Entry 1XHZ (X-ray diffraction, 2.70 A resolution); this record covers chains E and A.

# Chain E
Molecule: 5-nt DNA strand
Sequence (5 nucleotides; row label = number of the first residue in the row):
     1 TTTTT

# Chain A
Protein: DNA polymerase
Source organism: Bacillus phage phi29
Notes: EC 2.7.7.7
UniProtKB: P03680 (DPOL_BPPH2); residues 1-575 here = UniProt positions 1-575
Sequence (575 residues; each row starts with the number of its first residue):
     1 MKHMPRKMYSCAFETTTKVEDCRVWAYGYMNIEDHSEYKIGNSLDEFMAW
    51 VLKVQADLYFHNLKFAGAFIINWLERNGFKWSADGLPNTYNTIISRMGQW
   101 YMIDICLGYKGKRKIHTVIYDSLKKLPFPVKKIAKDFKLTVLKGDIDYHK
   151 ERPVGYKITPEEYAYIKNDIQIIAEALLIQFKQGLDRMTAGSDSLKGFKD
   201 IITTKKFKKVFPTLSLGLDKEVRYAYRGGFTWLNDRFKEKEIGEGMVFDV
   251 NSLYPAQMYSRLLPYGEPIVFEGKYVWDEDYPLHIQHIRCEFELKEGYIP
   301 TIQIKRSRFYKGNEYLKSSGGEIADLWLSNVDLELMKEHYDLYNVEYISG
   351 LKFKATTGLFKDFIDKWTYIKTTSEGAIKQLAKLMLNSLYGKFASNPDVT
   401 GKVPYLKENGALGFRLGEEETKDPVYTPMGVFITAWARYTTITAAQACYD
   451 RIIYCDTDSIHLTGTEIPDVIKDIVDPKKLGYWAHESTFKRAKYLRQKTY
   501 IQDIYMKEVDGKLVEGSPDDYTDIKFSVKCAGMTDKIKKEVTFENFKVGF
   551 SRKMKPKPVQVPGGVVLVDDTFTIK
Not modelled in the structure: 1-4
Differences from the reference sequence: engineered mutation Ala12 (Asp in P03680), Ala66 (Asp in P03680)
UniProt features mapped onto this chain:
  - region: Ser192 to Gly229 (Involved in DNA-binding, coordination between DNA synthesis and degradation and TP interaction), Asp398 to Glu420 (TPR2), Gly563 to Lys575 (Involved in DNA-binding and TP interaction)
  - motif: Tyr454 to Asp458 (YCDTD)
  - binding site (Mg(2+)): Asp145, Asp169, Asp249, Val250, Asp456, Asp458
  - binding site (5-methyl-UTP): Tyr254, Lys371, Lys383, Asp458
  - site: Glu14 (Essential for 3'-5' exonucleolysis), Thr15 (Involved in proofreading function by stabilization of the frayed primer-terminus at the 3'-5' exonuclease active site), Tyr59 (Interaction with the primer terminal protein), His61 (Interaction with the primer terminal protein), Asn62 (Involved in proofreading function by stabilization of the frayed primer-terminus at the 3'-5' exonuclease active site), Phe65 (Binds ssDNA), Phe69 (Interaction with the primer terminal protein), Ile93 (Involved in binding template-primer structures), Ser122 (Binds ssDNA), Leu123 (Binds ssDNA), Tyr148 (Involved in the stabilization of the frayed 3' terminus at the exonuclease active site), Ser252 (Probably involved in binding template-primer structures), Tyr254 (Probably involved in nucleotide binding selection), Thr356 (Binds ssDNA), Ile364 (Involved in the binding of DNA and dNTP), Lys366 (Stabilization of the incoming nucleotide), Lys371 (Interacts with the phosphate groups of the incoming nucleotide), Lys379 (Stabilization of the incoming nucleotide), Lys383 (Probably involved in nucleotide binding selection), Leu384 (Probably involved in positioning the templating nucleotide at the polymerization active site and in controlling nucleotide insertion fidelity) and 9 more in UniProt
  - natural variant: Ala176 (A176R: In mutant TS2(24)), Ala355 (A355V: In mutant TS2(24))
  - mutagenesis: Glu14 (E14A: Strong loss of 3'-5' exonucleolysis), Thr15 (T15I: 95% loss of ssDNA-binding. Decreased in fidelity of DNA replication), Tyr59 (Y59F: Almost no effect on replication activity. About 20% loss of TP-DNA initiation, 20% loss of TP-DNA replication and 10% loss of TP-DNA amplification. Complete loss of interaction with TP ...), His61 (H61L: 5 fold decrease in replication activity. About 85% loss of TP-DNA initiation, 80% loss of TP-DNA replication and complete loss of TP-DNA amplification. Complete loss of interaction with TP ...), Asn62 (N62D/H: 88% loss of ssDNA-binding. Decreased in fidelity of DNA replication), Phe65 (F65S: Loss of capacity to interact with a DNA primer/template structure), Phe69 (F69S: 2 fold decrease in replication activity. About 50% loss of TP-DNA initiation, 40% loss of TP-DNA replication and 60% loss of TP-DNA amplification. Complete loss of interaction with TP ...), Ser122 (S122T: Loss of capacity to interact with a DNA primer/template structure), Leu123 (L123N: Loss of capacity to interact with a DNA primer/template structure), Phe128 (F128A: Slight loss of interaction with TP; F128Y: Almost complete loss of interaction with TP), Lys143 (K143I/R: Strong loss of 3'-5' exonuclease, proofreading and strand-displacement activities), Tyr148 (Y148A: Reduced capacity to stabilize the binding of the primer terminus at the 3'-5' exonuclease active site), 43 further mutagenesis entries in UniProt

# How chain E and chain A interact
Residue-residue contacts - 24 pairs, chain E then chain A:
  DT1(E) - Val528(A)  hydrogen bond to the base
  DT1(E) - Lys529(A)  base contact
  DT1(E) - Cys530(A)  hydrogen bond to the base
  DT1(E) - Gly532(A)  sugar contact
  DT1(E) - Met533(A)  sugar contact
  DT1(E) - Asp535(A)  base contact
  DT1(E) - Lys538(A)  base contact
  DT2(E) - Ala531(A)  phosphate contact
  DT2(E) - Gly532(A)  hydrogen bond to the phosphate
  DT3(E) - Asn62(A)  hydrogen bond to the base
  DT3(E) - Leu123(A)  sugar contact
  DT3(E) - Pro129(A)  sugar contact
  DT4(E) - His61(A)  phosphate contact
  DT4(E) - Asn62(A)  hydrogen bond to the sugar
  DT4(E) - Phe65(A)  base contact
  DT4(E) - Pro129(A)  phosphate contact
  DT4(E) - Val130(A)  hydrogen bond to the phosphate
  DT4(E) - Leu567(A)  base contact
  DT5(E) - Phe13(A)  phosphate contact
  DT5(E) - Glu14(A)  sugar contact
  DT5(E) - Thr15(A)  hydrogen bond to the phosphate
  DT5(E) - Phe65(A)  sugar contact
  DT5(E) - Tyr148(A)  base contact
  DT5(E) - Leu567(A)  base contact
Other interface residues (no listed pair), chain A (25 interface residues in all): Thr16, Pro127, Phe128, Thr534, Lys555, Pro556

# Summary
5 residues of chain E and 25 residues of chain A are in contact; the contacts include 7 hydrogen bonds. Polar
contacts include DT1(E)-Val528(A), DT1(E)-Cys530(A) and DT3(E)-Asn62(A). UniProt lists 6 Mg2+-binding
residues, 4 residues binding 5-methyl-UTP and 55 mutagenesis sites on chain A.
Here chain E is a 5-nt DNA strand and chain A is DNA polymerase (Bacillus phage phi29). Entry 1XHZ (Phi29 DNA
polymerase, orthorhombic crystal form, ssDNA complex) was determined by X-ray diffraction together with 1XHX
from the same study.
